9LVC - chains B and D of the 4 polymer chains in the assembly; structure by X-ray diffraction, 2.30 A resolution.

Chain B (and D):
Molecule: Insulin B chain
Organism: Homo sapiens
Notes: chain D of this document is another copy of the same molecule, construct and numbering; everything in this record applies to it too
UniProt: P01308 (INS_HUMAN); residues 1-29 here correspond to UniProt positions 25-53 (UniProt number = residue number + 24)
Sequence (29 residues; row label = number of the first residue in the row):
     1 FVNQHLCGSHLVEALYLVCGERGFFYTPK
Covalently attached groups: myristic acid (MYR) linked to Lys29
Metal / ion sites: Zn2+ near His10 (its only coordinating residue here)
Ligand contacts: phenol (IPH): Val2, His5, Leu6, His10, Leu11, Ala14
What the authors report for this chain:
  - binding site for myristic acid: Phe1

Interface between chain B and chain D:
Residue-residue contacts - 27 pairs, chain B then chain D:
  His5(B) - Tyr16(D)  hydrogen bond (backbone-side chain)
  His5(B) - Leu17(D)
  Gly8(B) - Tyr16(D)
  Ser9(B) - Glu13(D)
  Ser9(B) - Tyr16(D)
  Val12(B) - Val12(D)  hydrophobic
  Val12(B) - Tyr16(D)  hydrophobic
  Val12(B) - Phe24(D)  hydrophobic
  Tyr16(B) - His5(D)  hydrogen bond (side chain-backbone)
  Tyr16(B) - Gly8(D)
  Tyr16(B) - Ser9(D)
  Tyr16(B) - Val12(D)  hydrophobic
  Tyr16(B) - Tyr26(D)
  Gly20(B) - Pro28(D)
  Glu21(B) - Pro28(D)
  Gly23(B) - Tyr26(D)
  Gly23(B) - Pro28(D)
  Phe24(B) - Val12(D)  hydrophobic
  Phe24(B) - Phe24(D)  hydrophobic
  Phe24(B) - Phe25(D)
  Phe24(B) - Tyr26(D)  hydrogen bond (backbone-backbone)
  Phe25(B) - Phe24(D)
  Phe25(B) - Phe25(D)  hydrophobic
  Tyr26(B) - Tyr16(D)  hydrophobic
  Tyr26(B) - Gly23(D)
  Tyr26(B) - Phe24(D)  hydrogen bond (backbone-backbone)
  Pro28(B) - Glu21(D)
Interface residues without a listed pair, chain B (15 interface residues in all): Gln4, Arg22, Lys29
Interface residues without a listed pair, chain D (15 interface residues in all): Gln4, Gly20

Summary:
The chain B/chain D interface involves 15 residues from each chain, with 4 hydrogen bonds. Polar contacts
include His5(B)-Tyr16(D) and Phe24(B)-Tyr26(D). Chain B binds phenol. Covalently linked myristic acid: at
Lys29(B). The paper reports a binding site for myristic acid at Phe1(B).
Chain B and chain D are both Insulin B chain (Homo sapiens); the structure, Temperature induces a shift from
the dihexamer to the hexamer form of insulin, was determined by X-ray diffraction together with 9LVD and 9LVE
from the same study.
